Entry 1A6R (X-ray diffraction, 2.05 A resolution); this record covers chain A.

[Chain A]
Molecule: GAL6
Organism: Saccharomyces cerevisiae
Notes: EC 3.4.22.-
UniProt: Q01532 (BLH1_YEAST); numbering as in UniProt (aligned over 1-454)
Sequence (471 residues; numbered -16 to 454; the number before each row is that of its first residue; numbers below 1 keep their minus sign (Met-16 is residue -16)):
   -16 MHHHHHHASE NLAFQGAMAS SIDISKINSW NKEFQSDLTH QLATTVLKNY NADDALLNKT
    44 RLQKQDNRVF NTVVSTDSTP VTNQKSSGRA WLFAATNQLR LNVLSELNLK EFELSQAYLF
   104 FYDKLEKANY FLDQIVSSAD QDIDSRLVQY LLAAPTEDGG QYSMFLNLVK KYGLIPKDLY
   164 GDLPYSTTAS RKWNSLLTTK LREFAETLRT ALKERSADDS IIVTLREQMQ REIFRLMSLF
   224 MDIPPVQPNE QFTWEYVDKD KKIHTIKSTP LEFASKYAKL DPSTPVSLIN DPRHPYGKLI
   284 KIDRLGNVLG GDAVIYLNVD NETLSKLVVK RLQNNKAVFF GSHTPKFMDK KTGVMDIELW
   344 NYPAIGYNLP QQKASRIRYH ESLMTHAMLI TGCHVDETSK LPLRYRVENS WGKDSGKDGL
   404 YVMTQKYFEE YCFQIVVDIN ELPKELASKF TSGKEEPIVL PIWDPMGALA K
Disordered / not traced: -16 to -5
Differences from the reference sequence: cloning artifact (2); engineered mutation Ala73 (Cys in Q01532)
Reported in the primary citation:
  - mutagenesis - C73A: abolished catalytic activity
  - catalytic residues: His369 (proposed by the authors, not directly observed)

[In short]
The paper reports the catalytic residue His369; C73A abolishes catalytic activity.
Chain A is GAL6 (Saccharomyces cerevisiae); the structure, GAL6 (yeast bleomycin hydrolase) mutant C73A, was
determined by X-ray diffraction, deposited together with 3GCB.
